PDB entry 9GSX | electron microscopy, 6.50 A resolution (low resolution: residue-level contacts below are approximate; hydrogen-bond / salt-bridge calls are withheld) | chains P and T of the 27 polymer chains in the assembly

[Chain P (and T)]
Protein: Flagellar hook-associated protein 1
Organism: Campylobacter jejuni
Notes: chain T of this document is another copy of the same molecule, construct and numbering; everything in this record applies to it too
UniProtKB: A0A5Z5AC44 (A0A5Z5AC44_CAMJU); numbering as in UniProt (aligned over 1-608)
Chain sequence (608 residues; numbered 1 to 608; the number before each row is that of its first residue):
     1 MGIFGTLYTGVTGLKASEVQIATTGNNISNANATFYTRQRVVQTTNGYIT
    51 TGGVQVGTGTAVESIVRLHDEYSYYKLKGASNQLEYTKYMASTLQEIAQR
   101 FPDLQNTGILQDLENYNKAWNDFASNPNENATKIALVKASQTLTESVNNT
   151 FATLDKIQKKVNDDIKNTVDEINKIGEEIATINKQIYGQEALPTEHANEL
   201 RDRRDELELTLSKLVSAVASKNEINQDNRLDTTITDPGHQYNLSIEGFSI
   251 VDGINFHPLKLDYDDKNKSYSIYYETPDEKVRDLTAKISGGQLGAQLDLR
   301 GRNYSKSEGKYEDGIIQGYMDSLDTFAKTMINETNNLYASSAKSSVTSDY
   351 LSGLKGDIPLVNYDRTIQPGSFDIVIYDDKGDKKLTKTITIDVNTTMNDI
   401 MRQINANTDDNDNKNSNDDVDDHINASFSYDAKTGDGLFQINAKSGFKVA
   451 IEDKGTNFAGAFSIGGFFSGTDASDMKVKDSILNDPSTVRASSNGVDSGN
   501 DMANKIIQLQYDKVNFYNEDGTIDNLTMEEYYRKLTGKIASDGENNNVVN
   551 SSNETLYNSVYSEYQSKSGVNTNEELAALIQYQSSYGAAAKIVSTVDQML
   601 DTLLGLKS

[Interface between chain P and chain T]
Contacting residue pairs (73; chain P residue first):
  Met-1(P) / Ala-22(T)
  Met-1(P) / Asn-26(T)
  Ile-3(P) / Glu-18(T)
  Thr-6(P) / Ala-22(T)
  Thr-9(P) / Ser-29(T)
  Val-42(P) / Thr-34(T)
  Gln-43(P) / Ala-33(T)
  Gln-43(P) / Thr-34(T)
  Tyr-48(P) / Pro-193(T)
  Ile-49(P) / Pro-193(T)
  Ile-49(P) / Glu-195(T)
  Thr-50(P) / Pro-193(T)
  Thr-51(P) / Glu-63(T)
  Thr-51(P) / Ser-64(T)
  Thr-51(P) / Pro-193(T)
  Thr-51(P) / Thr-194(T)
  Gly-52(P) / Leu-192(T)
  Gly-52(P) / Pro-193(T)
  Gly-52(P) / Thr-194(T)
  Gly-52(P) / Gln-226(T)
  Gly-52(P) / Asp-227(T)
  Gly-53(P) / Leu-192(T)
  Gly-53(P) / Pro-193(T)
  Gly-53(P) / Thr-194(T)
  Gly-53(P) / Gln-226(T)
  Val-54(P) / Leu-192(T)
  Val-54(P) / Pro-193(T)
  Val-54(P) / Thr-194(T)
  Val-54(P) / Ala-197(T)
  Val-54(P) / Asn-198(T)
  Val-54(P) / Arg-201(T)
  Gln-55(P) / Gln-185(T)
  Gln-55(P) / Ile-186(T)
  Gln-55(P) / Tyr-187(T)
  Gln-55(P) / Leu-192(T)
  Gln-55(P) / Pro-193(T)
  Gln-55(P) / Glu-195(T)
  Gln-55(P) / His-196(T)
  Gln-55(P) / Ala-197(T)
  Val-56(P) / Pro-193(T)
  Val-56(P) / Glu-195(T)
  Val-56(P) / His-196(T)
  Gly-57(P) / His-196(T)
  Thr-58(P) / Asn-26(T)
  Gly-59(P) / Asn-26(T)
  Gly-59(P) / Ser-29(T)
  Gly-59(P) / Asn-30(T)
  Thr-60(P) / Ser-29(T)
  Tyr-72(P) / Lys-160(T)
  Tyr-72(P) / Asp-164(T)
  Lys-76(P) / Lys-156(T)
  Lys-76(P) / Lys-160(T)
  Glu-530(P) / Glu-129(T)
  Arg-533(P) / Glu-129(T)
  Lys-538(P) / Ile-134(T)
  Lys-538(P) / Lys-138(T)
  Ser-541(P) / Ala-135(T)
  Asp-542(P) / Lys-138(T)
  Asn-545(P) / Lys-138(T)
  Asn-545(P) / Ala-139(T)
  Asn-545(P) / Thr-142(T)
  Thr-555(P) / Pro-102(T)
  Ser-559(P) / Gln-99(T)
  Ala-588(P) / Thr-572(T)
  Thr-595(P) / Leu-576(T)
  Thr-595(P) / Gln-583(T)
  Met-599(P) / Ile-21(T)
  Met-599(P) / Gln-583(T)
  Thr-602(P) / Tyr-586(T)
  Leu-603(P) / Glu-18(T)
  Leu-603(P) / Tyr-586(T)
  Leu-606(P) / Tyr-586(T)
  Leu-606(P) / Ala-590(T)
Interface residues without a listed pair, chain P (38 interface residues in all): Lys-534, Lys-591, Ile-592
Interface residues without a listed pair, chain T (44 interface residues in all): Leu-14, Ile-28, Ala-131, Leu-200, Leu-579

[In short]
38 residues of chain P and 44 residues of chain T are in contact.
Both chains are Flagellar hook-associated protein 1 (Campylobacter jejuni). Entry 9GSX (Campylobacter
hook-filament junction-cap complex) was determined by electron microscopy together with 9GNZ and 9GO6 from the
same study.
